PDB entry 7TMS | electron microscopy, 3.80 A resolution | chains a and m of the 31 polymer chains in the assembly

# Chain a
Name: V-type proton ATPase subunit a, vacuolar isoform
Organism: Saccharomyces cerevisiae
Reference sequence: P32563 (VPH1_YEAST); residue numbers follow UniProt; this construct covers 1-840
Chain sequence (840 residues; row label = number of the first residue in the row):
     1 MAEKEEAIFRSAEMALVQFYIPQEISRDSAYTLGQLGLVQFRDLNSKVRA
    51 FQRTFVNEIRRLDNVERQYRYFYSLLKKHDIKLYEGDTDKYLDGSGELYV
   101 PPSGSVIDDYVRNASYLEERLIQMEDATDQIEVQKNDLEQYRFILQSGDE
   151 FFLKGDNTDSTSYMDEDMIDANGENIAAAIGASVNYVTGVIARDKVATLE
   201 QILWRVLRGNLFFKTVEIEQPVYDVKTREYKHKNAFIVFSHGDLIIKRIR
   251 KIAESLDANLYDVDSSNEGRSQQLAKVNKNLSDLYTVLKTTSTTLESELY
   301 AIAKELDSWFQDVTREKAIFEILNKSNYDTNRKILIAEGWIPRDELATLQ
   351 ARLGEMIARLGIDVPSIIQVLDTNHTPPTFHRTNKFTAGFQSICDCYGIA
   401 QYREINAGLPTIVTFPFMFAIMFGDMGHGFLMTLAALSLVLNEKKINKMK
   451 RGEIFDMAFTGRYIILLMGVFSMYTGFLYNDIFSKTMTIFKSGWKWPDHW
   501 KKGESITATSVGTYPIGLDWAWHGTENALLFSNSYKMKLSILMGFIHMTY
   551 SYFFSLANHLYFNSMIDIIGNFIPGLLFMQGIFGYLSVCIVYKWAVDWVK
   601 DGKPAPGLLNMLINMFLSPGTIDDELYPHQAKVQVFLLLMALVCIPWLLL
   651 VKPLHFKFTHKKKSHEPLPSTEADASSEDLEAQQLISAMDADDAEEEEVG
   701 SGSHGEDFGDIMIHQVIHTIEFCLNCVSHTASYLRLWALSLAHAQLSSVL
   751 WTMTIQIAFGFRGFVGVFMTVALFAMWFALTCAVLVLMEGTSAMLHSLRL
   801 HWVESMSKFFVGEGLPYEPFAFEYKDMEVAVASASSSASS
Not modelled in the structure: 1-3, 146-185, 656-708, 831-840
Swiss-Prot annotation at these positions:
  - modified residue: Ala-2 (N-acetylalanine)

# Chain m
Name: V-type proton ATPase subunit c
Organism: Saccharomyces cerevisiae
Reference sequence: P25515 (VATL1_YEAST); residue numbers follow UniProt; this construct covers 1-160
Chain sequence (160 residues; numbered 1 to 160; the number before each row is that of its first residue):
     1 MTELCPVYAPFFGAIGCASAIIFTSLGAAYGTAKSGVGICATCVLRPDLL
    51 FKNIVPVIMAGIIAIYGLVVSVLVCYSLGQKQALYTGFIQLGAGLSVGLS
   101 GLAAGFAIGIVGDAGVRGSSQQPRLFVGMILILIFAEVLGLYGLIVALLL
   151 NSRATQDVVC
Not modelled in the structure: 160
Swiss-Prot annotation at these positions:
  - site: Glu-137 (Essential for proton translocation)

# Interface between chain a and chain m
Pairs across the interface (30; chain a residue first):
  Cys-396(a) with Lys-52(m)
  Tyr-397(a) with Lys-52(m)
  Leu-529(a) with Tyr-76(m), hydrogen bond (backbone-side chain)
  Leu-530(a) with Tyr-76(m), hydrophobic
  Asn-533(a) with Val-72(m); Tyr-76(m), hydrogen bond
  Met-537(a) with Val-69(m), hydrophobic; Leu-73(m), hydrophobic
  Ile-613(a) with Leu-149(m), hydrophobic; Ser-152(m)
  Leu-724(a) with Phe-135(m), hydrophobic
  Asn-725(a) with Ile-134(m)
  Val-727(a) with Leu-141(m)
  Ser-728(a) with Leu-141(m)
  His-729(a) with Ile-134(m)
  Ala-731(a) with Tyr-66(m); Leu-141(m), hydrophobic
  Arg-735(a) with Ile-58(m); Ile-62(m); Ile-65(m)
  Trp-737(a) with Val-69(m), hydrophobic; Val-72(m), hydrophobic
  Ala-738(a) with Ile-65(m), hydrophobic; Leu-68(m)
  Leu-739(a) with Ile-65(m), hydrophobic
  Leu-795(a) with Ile-58(m)
  Arg-799(a) with Ile-58(m)
  Trp-802(a) with Phe-51(m); Ile-54(m), hydrophobic; Val-55(m), hydrophobic
Interface residues without a listed pair, chain a (23 interface residues in all): Ile-720, Ser-732, Leu-741
Interface residues without a listed pair, chain m (22 interface residues in all): Glu-137, Val-138, Tyr-142, Leu-148

# In short
Chain a and chain m form an interface of 23 and 22 residues respectively, with 2 hydrogen bonds. Among the
polar pairs are Leu-529(a)/Tyr-76(m) and Asn-533(a)/Tyr-76(m).
Here chain a is V-type proton ATPase subunit a, vacuolar isoform and chain m is V-type proton ATPase subunit
c, both from Saccharomyces cerevisiae. Entry 7TMS (V-ATPase from Saccharomyces cerevisiae, State 2) was
determined by electron microscopy (same publication as 7TMM, 7TMO, 7TMP, 7TMQ, 7TMR and 7TMT).
